PDB entry 6JDG | X-ray diffraction, 2.39 A resolution | chains D and F of the 7 polymer chains in the assembly

[Chain D]
Protein: Single-stranded DNA-binding protein
Organism: Pseudomonas aeruginosa PAO1
UniProt: P40947 (SSB_PSEAE); numbering as in UniProt (aligned over 1-115)
Sequence (121 residues; each row starts with the number of its first residue):
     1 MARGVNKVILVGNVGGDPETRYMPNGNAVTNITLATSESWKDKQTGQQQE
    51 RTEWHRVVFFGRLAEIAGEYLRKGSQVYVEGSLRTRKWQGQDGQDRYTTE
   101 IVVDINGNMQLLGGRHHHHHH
Disordered / not traced: 1-2, 44-50, 114-121
Construct notes: expression tag (116-121)
Reported in the primary citation:
  - binding site for the 20-nt DNA strand: Arg3, Asn13, Glu19, Arg21, Thr33, Ser37, Glu50, Thr52, Trp54, Arg56, Arg62, Lys73, Tyr97, Asn106
  - binding site for the 20-nt DNA strand (chain F): Arg3, Lys7, Asn13, Gly15, Thr33, Thr52, Trp54, Tyr70, Arg86, Trp88, Asn106
  - binding site for the 20-nt DNA strand: Arg3, Gly15, Thr33, Thr52, Trp54

[Chain F]
Molecule: 20-nt DNA strand
Sequence (20 nucleotides; each row starts with the number of its first residue):
     1 TTTTTTTTTTTTTTTTTTTT
Disordered / not traced: 1-3, 13-14, 17-20

[Chain D / chain F interface]
Residue-residue contacts (11; chain D residue first):
  Lys7(D) - DT16(F)  hydrogen bond to the base
  Arg62(D) - DT12(F)  sugar contact
  Ile66(D) - DT12(F)  phosphate contact
  Tyr70(D) - DT11(F)  sugar contact
  Tyr70(D) - DT12(F)  hydrogen bond to the phosphate
  Glu80(D) - DT16(F)  base contact
  Ile105(D) - DT15(F)  phosphate contact
  Ile105(D) - DT16(F)  phosphate contact
  Asn106(D) - DT16(F)  hydrogen bond to the base
  Gly107(D) - DT16(F)  base contact
  Leu111(D) - DT11(F)  base contact

[In short]
9 residues of chain D face 4 of chain F across their interface; the contacts include 3 hydrogen bonds. Among
the polar pairs are Lys7(D)-DT16(F), Asn106(D)-DT16(F) and Tyr70(D)-DT12(F). From the paper: a binding site
for the 20-nt DNA strand at Arg3(D), Asn13(D) and Glu19(D) among others; a binding site for the 20-nt DNA
strand (chain F) at Arg3(D), Lys7(D) and Asn13(D) among others.
Chain D is Single-stranded DNA-binding protein (Pseudomonas aeruginosa PAO1) and chain F is a 20-nt DNA
strand; the structure, Complexed crystal structure of PaSSB with ssDNA dT20 at 2.39 angstrom resolution, was
determined by X-ray diffraction.
